8F3A - chains A and C of the 3 polymer chains in the assembly; structure by X-ray diffraction, 1.20 A resolution.

== Chain A (and C) ==
Name: IQN17
Notes: chain C of this document is another copy of the same molecule, construct and numbering; everything in this record applies to it too
Amino-acid sequence (46 residues; each row starts with the number of its first residue):
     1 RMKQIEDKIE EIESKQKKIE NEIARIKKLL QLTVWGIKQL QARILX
Modified positions: NH2 (amino group) at position 46
Glycans and other covalent adducts: acetic acid (ACY) linked to R1

== How chain A and chain C interact ==
Pairs across the interface (33; chain A residue first):
  M2(A) with R1(C); M2(C), hydrophobic
  K3(A) with R1(C)
  I5(A) with I5(C), hydrophobic
  E6(A) with R1(C), salt bridge
  I9(A) with I5(C), hydrophobic; K8(C); I9(C), hydrophobic; I12(C), hydrophobic
  I12(A) with I12(C), hydrophobic
  E13(A) with K8(C), salt bridge; I12(C)
  Q16(A) with I12(C), hydrogen bond (side chain-backbone); K15(C); Q16(C); I19(C)
  I19(A) with I19(C), hydrophobic
  E20(A) with K15(C); I19(C)
  I23(A) with I19(C), hydrophobic; E22(C); I23(C), hydrophobic; I26(C), hydrophobic
  I26(A) with I26(C), hydrophobic
  K27(A) with E22(C), salt bridge; I26(C)
  L30(A) with I26(C); L29(C), hydrophobic
  V34(A) with T33(C)
  I37(A) with T33(C); I37(C), hydrophobic
  L40(A) with L40(C), hydrophobic
  L45(A) with R43(C)
Also at the interface, not in a pair above, chain A (21 interface residues in all): T33, Q41, I44
Also at the interface, not in a pair above, chain C (19 interface residues in all): L30, I44

== Summary ==
21 residues of chain A and 19 residues of chain C are in contact, with 1 hydrogen bond and 3 salt bridges.
Among the polar pairs are E6(A)-R1(C), E13(A)-K8(C) and K27(A)-E22(C).
Both chains are IQN17. Entry 8F3A (HIV-1 gp41 coiled-coil pocket IQN17) was determined by X-ray diffraction
together with 8F3B from the same study.
